6E0P - chains G and J of the 12 polymer chains in the assembly; structure by electron microscopy, 2.60 A resolution.

== Chain G ==
Molecule: Histone H2A type 1-B/E
Organism: Homo sapiens
UniProtKB: P04908 (H2A1B_HUMAN); residues 0-129 here correspond to UniProt positions 1-130 (UniProt number = residue number + 1)
Sequence (130 residues; each row starts with the number of its first residue; numbering starts at 0):
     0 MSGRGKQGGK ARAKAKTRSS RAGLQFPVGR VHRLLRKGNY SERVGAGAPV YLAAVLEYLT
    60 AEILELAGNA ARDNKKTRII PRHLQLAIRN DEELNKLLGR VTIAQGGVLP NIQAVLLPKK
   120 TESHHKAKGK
Disordered / not traced: 0-8, 117-129
UniProt features mapped onto this chain:
  - modified residue: Ser1 (N-acetylserine), Arg3 (Citrulline), Lys5 (N6-(2-hydroxyisobutyryl)lysine), Lys9 (N6-(2-hydroxyisobutyryl)lysine), Lys13 (N6-(beta-hydroxybutyryl)lysine), Lys36 (N6-(2-hydroxyisobutyryl)lysine), Lys74 (N6-(2-hydroxyisobutyryl)lysine), Lys75 (N6-(2-hydroxyisobutyryl)lysine), Lys95 (N6-(2-hydroxyisobutyryl)lysine), Gln104 (N5-methylglutamine), Lys118 (N6-(2-hydroxyisobutyryl)lysine), Lys119 (N6-crotonyllysine), Thr120 (Phosphothreonine), Lys125 (N6-crotonyllysine)
  - cross-link (Glycyl lysine isopeptide (Lys-Gly)): Lys13 (interchain with G-Cter in ubiquitin), Lys15 (interchain with G-Cter in ubiquitin), Lys119 (interchain with G-Cter in ubiquitin)

== Chain J ==
Molecule: 145-nt DNA strand
Sequence (145 nucleotides; numbered 1 to 145; the number before each row is that of its first residue):
     1 ATCAGGAAGT TCATATAAAA GGCAAACGGA AGCATTCTCA GAATATTCTT TGTGATGATG
    61 GAGTTTCACT CACAGAGCTG AACATGCCTT TTGATGGAGC AGTTTCCAAA TACACTTTTG
   121 GTAGAATCTG CAGGTGGATA TTGAT

== How chain G and chain J interact ==
Pairs across the interface (16; chain G residue first):
  Arg11(G) with DT116(J), hydrogen bond to the base; DT117(J), hydrogen bond to the sugar
  Arg29(G) with DG121(J), hydrogen bond to the phosphate; DT122(J), salt bridge to the phosphate
  Arg42(G) with DT111(J), sugar contact; DA112(J), phosphate contact
  Val43(G) with DT111(J), sugar contact; DA112(J), hydrogen bond to the phosphate
  Gly44(G) with DT111(J), phosphate contact
  Ala45(G) with DT111(J), hydrogen bond to the phosphate
  Lys75(G) with DC131(J), phosphate contact; DA132(J), salt bridge to the phosphate
  Thr76(G) with DG130(J), sugar contact; DC131(J), hydrogen bond to the phosphate
  Arg77(G) with DG130(J), hydrogen bond to the sugar; DC131(J), hydrogen bond to the phosphate
Other interface residues (no listed pair), chain G (12 interface residues in all): Thr16, His31, Glu41
Other interface residues (no listed pair), chain J (10 interface residues in all): DG120

== Summary ==
12 residues of chain G and 10 residues of chain J are in contact, with 8 hydrogen bonds and 2 salt bridges.
Polar pairs include Arg11(G)-DT116(J), Arg11(G)-DT117(J) and Arg77(G)-DG130(J).
Here chain G is Histone H2A type 1-B/E (Homo sapiens) and chain J is a 145-nt DNA strand. Entry 6E0P (Cryo-EM
structure of the centromeric nucleosome (Native alpha satellite DNA) in complex with a single chain ...) was
determined by electron microscopy together with 6DZT, 6E0C and 6O1D from the same study.
